3D7V - chains A and B; structure by X-ray diffraction, 2.03 A resolution.

[Chain A]
Name: Induced myeloid leukemia cell differentiation protein Mcl-1
From: Mus musculus
Notes: fragment: Bcl-2 like domain, Myeloid Cell Leukemia 1
UniProt: chimeric construct of P97287, Q07820: residues 171-208 from P97287 (MCL1_MOUSE) positions 152-189 (UniProt number = residue number - 19); residues 209-327 from Q07820 positions 209-327 (same numbers)
Chain sequence (162 residues; each row starts with the number of its first residue):
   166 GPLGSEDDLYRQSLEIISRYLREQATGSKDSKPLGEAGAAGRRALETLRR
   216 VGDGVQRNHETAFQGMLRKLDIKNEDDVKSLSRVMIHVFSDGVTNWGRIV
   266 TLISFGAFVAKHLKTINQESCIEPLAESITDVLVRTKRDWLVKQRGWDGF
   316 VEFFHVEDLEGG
Disordered / not traced: 166-171, 196-202, 323-327
Differences from the reference sequence: expression tag (166-170)
Swiss-Prot annotation at these positions:
  - cross-link (Glycyl lysine isopeptide (Lys-Gly)): Lys-194 (interchain with G-Cter in ubiquitin), Lys-197 (interchain with G-Cter in ubiquitin)
  - motif: Ala-209 to Asn-223 (BH3), His-252 to Ala-272 (BH1), Asp-304 to Phe-319 (BH2)
Reported in the primary citation:
  - conformationally variable residues (side-chain flip): Val-216, Val-220, Phe-228, Met-231

[Chain B]
Name: Bcl-2-like protein 11
Notes: fragment: Bim BH3
UniProt: O43521 (BIM_HUMAN); residues 51-76 here correspond to UniProt positions 141-166 (UniProt number = residue number + 90)
Chain sequence (26 residues; each row starts with the number of its first residue):
    51 DMRPEIWIAQEARRIGDEANAYYARR
Disordered / not traced: 51-52, 76
Differences from the reference sequence: engineered mutation Ala-62 (Leu152 in O43521), Ala-69 (Phe159 in O43521)
Swiss-Prot annotation at these positions:
  - motif: Ile-58 to Glu-61, Arg-63 to Glu-68, Asn-70 to Tyr-72 (BH3)
Reported in the primary citation:
  - conformationally variable residues (side-chain flip): Tyr-72, Tyr-73
  - mutagenesis - I58A/L62A/F69A, A59E, L62A, L62A/F69A, I65A, F69A: unchanged binding to Induced myeloid leukemia cell differentiation protein Mcl-1 (chain A)
  - mutagenesis - L62A/I65A: decreased binding to Induced myeloid leukemia cell differentiation protein Mcl-1 (chain A)
  - mutagenesis - A59E, L62A/F69A, G66E, D67A: abolished binding to Bcl-xL
  - mutagenesis - L62A (18-45-fold), F69A (18-45-fold): decreased binding to Bcl-xL
  - mutagenesis - F69A: decreased binding to Bcl-2

[How chain A and chain B interact]
Contacting residue pairs (41):
  Val-216(A) / Tyr-73(B)
  His-224(A) / Ile-65(B)
  His-224(A) / Glu-68(B)  salt bridge
  Ala-227(A) / Arg-64(B)
  Ala-227(A) / Ile-65(B)  hydrophobic
  Gly-230(A) / Trp-57(B)
  Met-231(A) / Trp-57(B)
  Met-231(A) / Ile-58(B)
  Met-231(A) / Glu-61(B)
  Lys-234(A) / Trp-57(B)
  Lys-234(A) / Ile-58(B)
  Leu-235(A) / Ile-58(B)
  Ser-245(A) / Glu-55(B)  hydrogen bond
  Arg-248(A) / Glu-55(B)  salt bridge
  Val-249(A) / Glu-55(B)
  Val-249(A) / Ile-58(B)  hydrophobic
  Val-249(A) / Ala-59(B)
  His-252(A) / Ile-56(B)
  His-252(A) / Ala-59(B)
  His-252(A) / Arg-63(B)  hydrogen bond (backbone-side chain)
  Val-253(A) / Ala-59(B)
  Val-253(A) / Arg-63(B)  hydrogen bond (backbone-side chain)
  Ser-255(A) / Arg-63(B)
  Asp-256(A) / Arg-63(B)  salt bridge
  Asn-260(A) / Gly-66(B)
  Asn-260(A) / Asp-67(B)  hydrogen bond
  Asn-260(A) / Asn-70(B)
  Trp-261(A) / Asn-70(B)  hydrogen bond (backbone-side chain)
  Gly-262(A) / Gly-66(B)
  Gly-262(A) / Asn-70(B)  hydrogen bond (backbone-side chain)
  Arg-263(A) / Arg-63(B)
  Arg-263(A) / Gly-66(B)
  Arg-263(A) / Asp-67(B)  salt bridge
  Thr-266(A) / Ala-62(B)
  Thr-266(A) / Ile-65(B)
  Thr-266(A) / Gly-66(B)
  Leu-267(A) / Ala-62(B)  hydrophobic
  Phe-318(A) / Asn-70(B)
  Phe-318(A) / Tyr-73(B)  hydrophobic
  Phe-319(A) / Tyr-73(B)  hydrophobic
  Val-321(A) / Tyr-73(B)  hydrophobic
Other interface residues (no listed pair), chain A (27 interface residues in all): Arg-215, Val-220, Phe-228, Phe-270
Other interface residues (no listed pair), chain B (18 interface residues in all): Pro-54, Ala-69, Ala-74
Interface features reported in the paper:
  - residue pairs: Met-231(A)/Ala-62(B)
  - interface residues, chain A: Phe-228(A), Met-231(A)
  - interface residues, chain B: Ile-58(B), Ile-65(B)
  - hot spots on chain B (mutagenesis) - L62A/I65A/F69A: abolished binding to Induced myeloid leukemia cell differentiation protein Mcl-1 (chain A)

[In short]
Chain A and chain B form an interface of 27 and 18 residues respectively, with 6 hydrogen bonds and 4 salt
bridges. Polar contacts include His-224(A)/Glu-68(B), Arg-248(A)/Glu-55(B) and Asp-256(A)/Arg-63(B). The paper
describes a contact between Met-231(A) and Ala-62(B). From the paper: A59E, L62A/F69A and G66E of chain B,
among others, abolish binding to Bcl-xL; interface residues Phe-228(A), Met-231(A) and Ile-58(B) among others;
10 substitutions were tested in all.
Here chain A is Induced myeloid leukemia cell differentiation protein Mcl-1 (Mus musculus) and chain B is
Bcl-2-like protein 11. Entry 3D7V (Crystal structure of Mcl-1 in complex with an Mcl-1 selective BH3 ligand)
was determined by X-ray diffraction.
